4PJI - chains A and G of the 4 polymer chains in the assembly; structure by X-ray diffraction, 2.50 A resolution.

Chain A:
Name: Major histocompatibility complex class I-related gene protein
Source organism: Homo sapiens
UniProtKB: Q95460 (HMR1_HUMAN); residues 1-270 here correspond to UniProt positions 23-292 (UniProt number = residue number + 22)
Sequence (271 residues; numbered 0 to 270; the number before each row is that of its first residue; numbering starts at 0):
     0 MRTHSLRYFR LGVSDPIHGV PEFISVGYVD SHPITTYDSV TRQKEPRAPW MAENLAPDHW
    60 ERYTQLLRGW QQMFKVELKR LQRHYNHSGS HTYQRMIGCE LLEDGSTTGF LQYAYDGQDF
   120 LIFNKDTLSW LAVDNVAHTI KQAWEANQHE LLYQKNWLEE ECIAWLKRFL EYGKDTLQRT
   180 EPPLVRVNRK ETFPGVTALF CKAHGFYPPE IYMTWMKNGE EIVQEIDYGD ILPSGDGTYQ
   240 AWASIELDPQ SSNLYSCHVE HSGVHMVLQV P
Disordered / not traced: 0, 17, 247-252, 270
Differences from the reference sequence: initiating methionine (0); engineered mutation Ser261 (Cys283 in Q95460)
Cystine bridges: Cys98-Cys161, Cys200-Cys256
Covalently attached groups: Acetyl 6-formylpterin (30W) linked to Lys43
Ligand contacts: Acetyl 6-formylpterin (30W; N-(6-formyl-4-oxo-3,4-dihydropteridin-2-yl)acetamide): Tyr7, Arg9, Thr34, Tyr62, Leu66, Trp69, Arg94, Ile96, Tyr152, Trp156

Chain G:
Name: TCR-alpha
Source organism: Homo sapiens
Sequence (205 residues; numbered -1 to 203; the number before each row is that of its first residue; numbers below 1 keep their minus sign (His-1 is residue -1)):
    -1 HMGQNIDQPT EMTATEGAIV QINCTYQTSG FNGLFWYQQH AGEAPTFLSY NVLDGLEEKG
    59 RFSSFLSRSK GYSYLLLKEL QMKDSASYLC AVVDSNYQLI WGAGTKLIIK PDIQNPDPAV
   119 YQLRDSKSSD KSVCLFTDFD SQTNVSQSKD SDVYITDKCV LDMRSMDFKS NSAVAWSNKS
   179 DFACANAFNN SIIPEDTFFP SPESS
Disordered / not traced: -1 to 1, 124-129, 176-178, 200-203
Cystine bridges: Cys22-Cys88
From the paper describing this entry:
  - binding site for Acetyl 6-formylpterin: Tyr95

Interface between chain A and chain G:
Pairs across the interface - 30 pairs, chain A then chain G:
  Arg61(A) - Asn94(G)  hydrogen bond (side chain-backbone)
  Arg61(A) - Tyr95(G)  hydrogen bond (side chain-backbone)
  Arg61(A) - Gln96(G)
  Tyr62(A) - Ser93(G)  hydrogen bond (side chain-backbone)
  Tyr62(A) - Asn94(G)  hydrogen bond
  Tyr62(A) - Tyr95(G)
  Leu65(A) - Asn94(G)
  Leu65(A) - Tyr95(G)  hydrophobic
  His148(A) - Tyr48(G)
  His148(A) - Glu55(G)  salt bridge
  Leu151(A) - Val50(G)
  Leu151(A) - Leu51(G)  hydrophobic
  Tyr152(A) - Asn30(G)
  Tyr152(A) - Tyr48(G)
  Tyr152(A) - Val50(G)
  Tyr152(A) - Tyr95(G)
  Lys154(A) - Leu51(G)
  Asn155(A) - Phe29(G)  hydrogen bond (side chain-backbone)
  Asn155(A) - Val50(G)
  Asn155(A) - Leu51(G)
  Asn155(A) - Arg66(G)  hydrogen bond
  Trp156(A) - Asn30(G)
  Trp156(A) - Tyr95(G)  hydrogen bond
  Glu159(A) - Arg66(G)
  Glu160(A) - Gly28(G)
  Glu160(A) - Phe29(G)  hydrogen bond (side chain-backbone)
  Glu160(A) - Asn30(G)
  Glu160(A) - Ser93(G)
  Trp164(A) - Ser93(G)
  Trp164(A) - Asn94(G)
Other interface residues (no listed pair), chain A (14 interface residues in all): His58, Trp69

In short:
The interface between chain A and chain G involves 14 residues on one side and 12 on the other; the contacts
include 8 hydrogen bonds and 1 salt bridge. Polar pairs include His148(A)-Glu55(G), Arg61(A)-Asn94(G) and
Arg61(A)-Tyr95(G). Acetyl 6-formylpterin is covalently linked to Lys43(A). From the paper: a binding site for
Acetyl 6-formylpterin at Tyr95(G).
Here chain A is Major histocompatibility complex class I-related gene protein and chain G is TCR-alpha, both
from Homo sapiens. Entry 4PJI (Structure of human MR1-Ac-6-FP in complex with human MAIT C-C10 TCR) was
determined by X-ray diffraction, deposited together with 4PJ5, 4PJ7, 4PJ8, 4PJ9, 4PJA, 4PJB and 7 further
entries.
